5VS3 - chains T and A of the 4 polymer chains in the assembly; structure by X-ray diffraction, 1.70 A resolution.

== Chain T ==
Molecule: 16-nt DNA strand
Sequence (16 nucleotides; each row starts with the number of its first residue):
     1 CCGACAGGCGCATCAG
Modified positions: 8OG (8-oxo-2'-deoxy-guanosine-5'-monophosphate) at position 7
Ion coordination: Mg2+ near DC11 (its only coordinating residue here)

== Chain A ==
Molecule: DNA polymerase beta
Source organism: Homo sapiens
Notes: EC 2.7.7.7, 4.2.99.-
UniProtKB: P06746 (DPOLB_HUMAN); residues 1-335 here = UniProt positions 1-335
Sequence (341 residues; each row starts with the number of its first residue):
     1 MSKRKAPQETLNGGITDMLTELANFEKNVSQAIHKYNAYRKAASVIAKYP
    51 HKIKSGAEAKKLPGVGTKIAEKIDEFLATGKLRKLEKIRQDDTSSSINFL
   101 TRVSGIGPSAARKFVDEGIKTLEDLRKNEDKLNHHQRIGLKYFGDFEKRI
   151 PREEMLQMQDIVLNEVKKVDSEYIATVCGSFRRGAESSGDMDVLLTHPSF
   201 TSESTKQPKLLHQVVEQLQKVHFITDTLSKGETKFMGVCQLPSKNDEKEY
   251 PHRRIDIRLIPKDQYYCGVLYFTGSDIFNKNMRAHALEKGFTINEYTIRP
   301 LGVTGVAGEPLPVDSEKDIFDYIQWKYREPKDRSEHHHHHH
Not modelled in the structure: 1-9, 336-341
Differences from the reference sequence: expression tag (336-341)
Ion coordination: Mg2+ site 1: Lys60, Leu62, Val65 (shared with 1 residue of chain D); Mg2+ site 2: Thr101, Val103, Ile106 (shared with 1 residue of chain P); Mg2+ site 3: Asp190, Asp192, Asp256 (shared with 2 residues of chain P); Mg2+ site 4: Asp190, Asp192 (together with dTTP, pyrophosphate) (shared with 1 residue of chain P); Na+ near Thr297 (its only coordinating residue here)
Small-molecule neighbours: pyrophosphate / dTTP: Arg149, Gly179, Ser180, Arg183, Ser187, Ser188, Gly189, Asp190, Asp192, Tyr271, Phe272, Thr273, Gly274, Ser275, Asp276, Asn279
Swiss-Prot annotation at these positions:
  - region: Arg183 to Asp192 (DNA-binding)
  - active site: Lys72 (Nucleophile)
  - binding site (K(+)): Lys60, Leu62, Val65, Thr101, Val103, Ile106
  - binding site (Na(+)): Lys60, Leu62, Val65, Thr101, Val103, Ile106
  - binding site (dATP): Arg149, Ser180, Arg183, Gly189, Asp190
  - binding site (dCTP): Arg149, Ser180, Arg183, Gly189, Asp190
  - binding site (dGTP): Arg149, Ser180, Arg183, Gly189, Asp190, Asp192
  - binding site (dTTP): Arg149, Ser180, Arg183, Gly189, Asp190
  - binding site (Mg(2+)): Asp190, Asp192, Asp256
  - modified residue: Lys72 (N6-acetyllysine), Arg83 (Omega-N-methylarginine), Arg152 (Omega-N-methylarginine)
  - cross-link (Glycyl lysine isopeptide (Lys-Gly)): Lys41 (interchain with G-Cter in ubiquitin), Lys61 (interchain with G-Cter in ubiquitin), Lys81 (interchain with G-Cter in ubiquitin)

== Interface between chain T and chain A ==
Contacting residue pairs - 26 pairs, chain T then chain A:
  DC5(T) - His34(A)  stacking on the base
  DC5(T) - Leu287(A)  phosphate contact
  DA6(T) - Lys280(A)  salt bridge to the phosphate
  DA6(T) - Arg283(A)  hydrogen bond to the base
  DA6(T) - Ala284(A)  sugar contact
  DA6(T) - Leu287(A)  phosphate contact
  8OG_7(T) - Arg283(A)  hydrogen bond to the sugar
  8OG_7(T) - Leu287(A)  phosphate contact
  8OG_7(T) - Thr292(A)  hydrogen bond to the phosphate
  8OG_7(T) - Ile293(A)  sugar contact
  8OG_7(T) - Asn294(A)  phosphate contact
  DG8(T) - Asn294(A)  hydrogen bond to the phosphate
  DG8(T) - Glu295(A)  sugar contact
  DG8(T) - Arg299(A)  salt bridge to the phosphate
  DC9(T) - Thr233(A)  hydrogen bond to the phosphate
  DC9(T) - Lys234(A)  base contact
  DC9(T) - Arg258(A)  sugar contact
  DC9(T) - Tyr296(A)  hydrogen bond to the phosphate
  DG10(T) - Ser229(A)  phosphate contact
  DG10(T) - Lys230(A)  hydrogen bond to the phosphate
  DG10(T) - Gly231(A)  phosphate contact
  DG10(T) - Glu232(A)  hydrogen bond to the phosphate
  DG10(T) - Thr233(A)  hydrogen bond to the phosphate
  DG10(T) - Lys234(A)  hydrogen bond to the phosphate
  DC11(T) - Ser229(A)  phosphate contact
  DC11(T) - Lys230(A)  hydrogen bond to the phosphate
Other interface residues (no listed pair), chain A (19 interface residues in all): Asn37

== In short ==
The interface between chain T and chain A involves 7 residues on one side and 19 on the other; the contacts
include 11 hydrogen bonds, 2 salt bridges and 1 aromatic stacking contact. Polar contacts include
DA6(T)-Arg283(A), 8OG_7(T)-Arg283(A) and 8OG_7(T)-Thr292(A).
Here chain T is a 16-nt DNA strand and chain A is DNA polymerase beta (Homo sapiens). Entry 5VS3 (Human DNA
polymerase beta 8-oxoG:dA extension with dTTP after 90 s) was determined by X-ray diffraction (same
publication as 5VRW, 5VRX, 5VRY, 5VRZ, 5VS0, 5VS1, 5VS2 and 5VS4).
